Entry 8K1T (electron microscopy, 2.48 A resolution); this record covers chains B and C of the 12 polymer chains in the assembly.

== Chain B (and C) ==
Molecule: Ktr system potassium uptake protein A
Organism: Bacillus subtilis
Notes: chain C of this document is another copy of the same molecule, construct and numbering; everything in this record applies to it too
Reference sequence: O32080 (KTRA_BACSU); residues 1-222 here = UniProt positions 1-222
Sequence (222 residues; numbered 1 to 222; the number before each row is that of its first residue):
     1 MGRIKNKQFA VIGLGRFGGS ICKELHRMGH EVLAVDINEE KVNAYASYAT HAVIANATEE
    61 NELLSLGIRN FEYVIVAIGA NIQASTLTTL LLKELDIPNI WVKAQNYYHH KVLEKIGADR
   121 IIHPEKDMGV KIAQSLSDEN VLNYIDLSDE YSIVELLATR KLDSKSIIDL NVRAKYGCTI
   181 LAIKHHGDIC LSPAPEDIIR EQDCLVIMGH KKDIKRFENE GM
Unresolved in the structure: 1-6, 140-222 (chain C: 1-6, 157-159, 173-178, 193-204, 218-222)
Metal / ion sites: Na+: Glu125 (together with ATP) (shared with 1 residue of chain A)
Small-molecule neighbours: ATP (adenosine-5'-triphosphate): Ile12, Gly13, Leu14, Gly15, Arg16, Phe17, Gly18, Val35, Asp36, Ile37, Asn38, Lys41, Ala55, Asn56, Ala57, Thr58, Ala77, Ile78, Gly79, Ala80, Asn81, Ala84, Lys103, Glu125
UniProt features mapped onto this chain:
  - binding site (NAD(+)): Arg16, Asp36 to Asn38, Asn56, Ala57, Ile78 to Ala80, Lys103 to Gln105, His109, Glu125
From the paper describing this entry:
  - mutagenesis - E125Q: abolished stability in response to Na+
  - mutagenesis - E125Q: abolished stability in response to Ca2+
  - mutagenesis - E125Q: decreased binding to Ktr system potassium uptake protein B

== How chain B and chain C interact ==
Residue-residue contacts (19):
  Glu60(B) with Tyr108(C), hydrogen bond
  Ile82(B) with Gln83(C)
  Gln83(B) with Ile82(C)
  Leu87(B) with Val112(C), hydrophobic
  Leu90(B) with Tyr108(C); Lys111(C); Val112(C), hydrophobic; Lys115(C)
  Leu91(B) with Tyr108(C), hydrophobic
  Tyr107(B) with Glu94(C)
  Tyr108(B) with Glu60(C), hydrogen bond; Leu87(C), hydrophobic; Leu90(C); Leu91(C), hydrophobic
  Lys111(B) with Leu90(C)
  Val112(B) with Leu90(C), hydrophobic
  Lys115(B) with Lys115(C); Ile116(C)
  Ile116(B) with Lys115(C)
Other interface residues (no listed pair), chain B (13 interface residues in all): Thr58
Other interface residues (no listed pair), chain C (13 interface residues in all): Thr58

== Overview ==
Chain B and chain C each contribute 13 residues to their interface; the contacts include 2 hydrogen bonds. Its
one hydrogen-bonded contact is Glu60(B)-Tyr108(C). Ligands of chain B: ATP. From the paper: E125Q of chain B
abolishes stability in response to Na+; E125Q of chain B abolishes stability in response to Ca2+.
Chain B and chain C are both Ktr system potassium uptake protein A (Bacillus subtilis); the structure,
Potassium transporter KtrAB from Bacillus subtilis in ATP-bound state with addition of MgCl2, was determined
by electron microscopy (same publication as 8K1S, 8K1U, 8XMH and 8XMI).
